PDB entry 2Z18 | X-ray diffraction, 1.15 A resolution | chain A

Chain A:
Name: Lysozyme C
Source organism: Gallus gallus
Notes: EC 3.2.1.17
UniProtKB: P00698 (LYSC_CHICK); residues 1-129 here correspond to UniProt positions 19-147 (UniProt number = residue number + 18)
Sequence (129 residues; row label = number of the first residue in the row):
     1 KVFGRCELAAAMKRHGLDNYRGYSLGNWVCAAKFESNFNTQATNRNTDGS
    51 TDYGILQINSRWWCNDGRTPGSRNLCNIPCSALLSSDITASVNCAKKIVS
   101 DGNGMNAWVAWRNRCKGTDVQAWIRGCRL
Cystine bridges: C6-C127, C30-C115, C64-C80, C76-C94
Ligand contacts: nitrogen molecule (HDZ): F3, A11, R14, H15, S86, D87, I88
Swiss-Prot annotation at these positions:
  - active site: E35, D52
  - binding site (substrate): D101

Overview:
Bound to chain A: nitrogen molecule. UniProt lists active-site residues E35 and D52 and substrate-binding
residue D101.
Chain A is Lysozyme C (Gallus gallus); the structure, Phase transition of monoclinic lysozyme crystal soaked
in a 10% NaCl solution, was determined by X-ray diffraction (same publication as 2Z12 and 2Z19).
